PDB entry 3DRK | X-ray diffraction, 1.80 A resolution | chains A and B

# Chain A
Molecule: Oligopeptide-binding protein oppA
Organism: Lactococcus lactis
Reference sequence: A2RJ53 (A2RJ53_LACLM); residues 2-578 here correspond to UniProt positions 24-600 (UniProt number = residue number + 22)
Sequence (590 residues; row label = number of the first residue in the row):
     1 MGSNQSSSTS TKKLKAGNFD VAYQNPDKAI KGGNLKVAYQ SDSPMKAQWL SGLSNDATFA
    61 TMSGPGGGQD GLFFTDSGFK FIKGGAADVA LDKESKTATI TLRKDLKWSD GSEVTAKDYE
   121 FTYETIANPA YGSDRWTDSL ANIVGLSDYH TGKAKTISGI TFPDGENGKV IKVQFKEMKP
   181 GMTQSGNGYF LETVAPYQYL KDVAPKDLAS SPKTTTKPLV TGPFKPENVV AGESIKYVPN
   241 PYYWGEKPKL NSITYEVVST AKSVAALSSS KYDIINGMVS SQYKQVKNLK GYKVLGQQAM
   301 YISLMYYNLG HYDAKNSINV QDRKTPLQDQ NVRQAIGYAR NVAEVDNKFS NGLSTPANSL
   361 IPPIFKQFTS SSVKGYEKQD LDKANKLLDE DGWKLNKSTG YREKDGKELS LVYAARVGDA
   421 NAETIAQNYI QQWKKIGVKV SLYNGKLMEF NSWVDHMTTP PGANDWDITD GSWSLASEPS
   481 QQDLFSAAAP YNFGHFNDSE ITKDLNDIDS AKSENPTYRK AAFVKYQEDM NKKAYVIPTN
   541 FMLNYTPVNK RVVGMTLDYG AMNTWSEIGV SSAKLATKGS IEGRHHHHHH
Unresolved in the structure: 1-13, 573-590
Sequence notes: expression tag (1, 579-590)
What the authors report for this chain:
  - binding site for Neuropeptide S (chain B): Ser472, Ser474

# Chain B
Molecule: Neuropeptide S
Sequence (5 residues; numbered 1 to 5; the number before each row is that of its first residue):
     1 SFANG

# How chain A and chain B interact
Pairs across the interface (19):
  Tyr301(A) - Gly5(B)
  Phe450(A) - Asn4(B)
  Trp453(A) - Asn4(B)
  Ser472(A) - Asn4(B)
  Ser472(A) - Gly5(B)  hydrogen bond (backbone-backbone)
  Trp473(A) - Ala3(B)
  Trp473(A) - Asn4(B)
  Ser474(A) - Phe2(B)
  Ser474(A) - Ala3(B)  hydrogen bond (backbone-backbone)
  Ser474(A) - Asn4(B)
  Ser474(A) - Gly5(B)
  Leu475(A) - Phe2(B)  hydrophobic
  Ala476(A) - Ser1(B)
  Ala476(A) - Phe2(B)
  Glu478(A) - Phe2(B)
  Pro479(A) - Phe2(B)
  Ser480(A) - Phe2(B)
  Asp483(A) - Phe2(B)
  Leu484(A) - Phe2(B)  hydrophobic
From the paper, about this interface:
  - interface residues, chain A: Ser472(A), Ser474(A)

# Overview
Chain A and chain B form an interface of 13 and 5 residues respectively; the contacts include 2 hydrogen
bonds. Backbone hydrogen bonds pair Ser472(A)-Gly5(B) and Ser474(A)-Ala3(B). From the paper: a binding site
for Neuropeptide S (chain B) at Ser472(A) and Ser474(A); interface residues Ser472(A) and Ser474(A).
Here chain A is Oligopeptide-binding protein oppA (Lactococcus lactis) and chain B is Neuropeptide S. Entry
3DRK (Crystal structure of Lactococcal OppA co-crystallized with Neuropeptide S in an open conformation) was
determined by X-ray diffraction together with 3DRF, 3DRG, 3DRH, 3DRI and 3DRJ from the same study.
